4Z3Z - chains A and F of the 4 polymer chains in the assembly; structure by X-ray diffraction, 2.67 A resolution.

[Chain A]
Name: Benzoyl-CoA reductase, putative
Source organism: Geobacter metallireducens GS-15
UniProtKB: Q39TV8 (Q39TV8_GEOMG); numbering as in UniProt (aligned over 1-653)
Sequence (653 residues; numbered 1 to 653; the number before each row is that of its first residue):
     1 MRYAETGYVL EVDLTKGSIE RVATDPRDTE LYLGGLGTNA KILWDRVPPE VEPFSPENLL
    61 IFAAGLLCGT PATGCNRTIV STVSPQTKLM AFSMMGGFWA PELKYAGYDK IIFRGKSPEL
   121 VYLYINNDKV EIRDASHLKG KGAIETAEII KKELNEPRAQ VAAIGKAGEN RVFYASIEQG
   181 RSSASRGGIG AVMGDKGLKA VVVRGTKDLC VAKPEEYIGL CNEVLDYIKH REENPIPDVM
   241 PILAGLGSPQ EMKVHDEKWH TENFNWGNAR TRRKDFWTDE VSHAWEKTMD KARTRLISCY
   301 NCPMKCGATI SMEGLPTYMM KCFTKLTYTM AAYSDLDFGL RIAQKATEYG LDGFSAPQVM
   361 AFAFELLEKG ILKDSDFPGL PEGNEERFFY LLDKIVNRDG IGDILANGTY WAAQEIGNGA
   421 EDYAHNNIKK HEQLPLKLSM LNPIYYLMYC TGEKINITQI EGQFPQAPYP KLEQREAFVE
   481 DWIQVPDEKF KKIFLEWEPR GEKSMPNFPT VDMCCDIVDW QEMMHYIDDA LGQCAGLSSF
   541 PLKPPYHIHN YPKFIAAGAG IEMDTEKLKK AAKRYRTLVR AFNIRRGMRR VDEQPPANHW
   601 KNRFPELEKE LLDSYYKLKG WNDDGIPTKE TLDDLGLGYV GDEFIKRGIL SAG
Unresolved in the structure: 653
Ion coordination: Mg2+: Met94, Ser183 (together with MTE); Zn2+: Glu251, His255, Glu257, His260; 4Fe-4S cluster Fe: Cys299, Cys302, Cys306, Cys534; tungsten ion: Cys322 (together with MTE)
Residues lining bound ligands:
  - MTE (phosphonic acidmono-(2-amino-5,6-dimercapto-4-oxo-3,7,8a,9,10,10a-hexahydro-4H-8-oxa-1,3,9,10-tetraaza-anthracen-7-ylmethyl)ester), molecule 1: Arg77, Met94, Met95, Gly96, Arg181, Ser182, Ser183, Ser248, Lys321, Cys322, Thr458, Gln459, Asp528, Asp529, Gln533, Cys534, Ala535
  - MTE, molecule 2: Ser93, Met94, Ser176, Glu178, Ser183, Ala184, Ser185, Arg186, Lys321, Cys322, Phe323, Thr324, Leu351, Asp352, Gly353, Phe354, Lys454, Asn456, Thr458, Gln459
  - 4Fe-4S cluster (SF4): Gly74, Asn76, Arg77, Arg181, Gly247, Ser248, Ser298, Cys299, Cys302, Met304, Lys305, Cys306, Cys534, Gly536, Leu537

[Chain F]
Name: Iron-sulfur cluster-binding oxidoreductase, putative benzoyl-CoA reductase electron transfer protein
Source organism: Geobacter metallireducens GS-15
UniProtKB: Q39TV9 (Q39TV9_GEOMG); residues 1-179 here = UniProt positions 1-179
Sequence (179 residues; numbered 1 to 179; the number before each row is that of its first residue):
     1 MNSETKKRIV KTINIDADKC NGCRACEVIC SAFHAMPPYS SNNPARSRVR VVRDPLRDIY
    61 VPLYAGEYTE SECIGRDKFI IDGKEYDECG FCRASCPSRD LFREPDSGLP LKCDLCDGEP
   121 EPLCVKWCLV GALSVTEREV EEPDESVKRT EMEIGLESLI SRFGADVVAD TVEQLTKKR
Unresolved in the structure: 1-6, 177-179
Ion coordination: 4Fe-4S cluster Fe site 1: Cys20, Cys23, Cys26, Cys128; 4Fe-4S cluster Fe site 2: Cys30, Cys113, Cys116, Cys124; 4Fe-4S cluster Fe site 3: Cys73, Cys89, Cys92, Cys96
Residues lining bound ligands:
  - 4Fe-4S cluster (SF4), molecule 1: Cys20, Asn21, Gly22, Cys23, Arg24, Ala25, Cys26, Val51, Pro62, Trp127, Cys128, Val130, Ala132, Leu133
  - 4Fe-4S cluster (SF4), molecule 2: Cys30, His34, Arg48, Val49, Tyr64, Cys113, Asp114, Leu115, Cys116, Pro122, Leu123, Cys124
  - 4Fe-4S cluster (SF4), molecule 3: Thr69, Glu72, Cys73, Arg76, Asp77, Cys89, Cys92, Ala94, Cys96, Ser98, Arg99

[How chain A and chain F interact]
Pairs across the interface - 69 pairs, chain A then chain F:
  Gly69(A) with Asn42(F), hydrogen bond (backbone-side chain)
  Thr70(A) with Asn42(F)
  Pro71(A) with Val28(F), hydrophobic; Asn42(F); Trp127(F)
  Phe98(A) with Gly22(F); Arg24(F); Arg53(F)
  Tyr105(A) with Asn42(F), hydrogen bond; Pro44(F)
  Ile144(A) with Leu56(F), hydrophobic
  Glu148(A) with Leu56(F)
  Arg158(A) with Arg50(F); Val51(F); Leu101(F)
  Thr206(A) with Asn43(F), hydrogen bond (backbone-side chain); Pro105(F)
  Lys207(A) with Asn43(F), hydrogen bond (backbone-side chain)
  Asp208(A) with Ser41(F); Asn42(F); Asn43(F); Arg46(F), salt bridge
  Leu209(A) with Ser41(F); Asn42(F), hydrogen bond (backbone-backbone)
  Cys210(A) with Ser40(F); Ser41(F)
  Val211(A) with Tyr39(F); Ser40(F), hydrogen bond (backbone-backbone)
  Pro214(A) with Pro38(F); Tyr39(F); Ser40(F)
  Ile218(A) with Tyr39(F), hydrophobic; Trp127(F), hydrophobic
  Asn222(A) with Lys126(F); Trp127(F), hydrogen bond
  Leu225(A) with Trp127(F)
  Ile228(A) with Leu129(F), hydrophobic
  Lys229(A) with Leu129(F)
  Thr294(A) with Asp58(F)
  Arg295(A) with Ala17(F), hydrogen bond (side chain-backbone); Asp18(F); Cys20(F), hydrogen bond (side chain-backbone); Asp58(F), salt bridge; Tyr60(F)
  Leu296(A) with Asn21(F)
  Ile297(A) with Asn21(F); Tyr60(F)
  Ser298(A) with Asn21(F), hydrogen bond; Cys23(F); Arg53(F)
  Cys299(A) with Cys23(F)
  Tyr300(A) with Cys23(F); Arg24(F); Val28(F); Pro44(F)
  Asn301(A) with Cys23(F), hydrogen bond (backbone-backbone); Ala25(F); Val28(F)
  Cys302(A) with Asn21(F); Cys23(F)
  Pro303(A) with Asn21(F); Leu129(F), hydrophobic; Val130(F)
  Lys305(A) with Val130(F)
  Thr309(A) with Pro55(F); Tyr60(F)
  Thr317(A) with Leu56(F)
  Met319(A) with Pro55(F), hydrophobic; Leu56(F), hydrophobic
Also at the interface, not in a pair above, chain A (37 interface residues in all): Gln160, Arg204, Cys221
Also at the interface, not in a pair above, chain F (35 interface residues in all): Lys19, Ile29, Ala32, Ala45, Lys84

[In short]
Chain A and chain F form an interface of 37 and 35 residues respectively; the contacts include 11 hydrogen
bonds and 2 salt bridges. Polar pairs include Asp208(A)-Arg46(F), Arg295(A)-Asp58(F) and Gly69(A)-Asn42(F).
Ligands of chain A: 4Fe-4S cluster and compound MTE.
Here chain A is Benzoyl-CoA reductase, putative and chain F is Iron-sulfur cluster-binding oxidoreductase,
putative benzoyl-CoA reductase electron transfer protein, both from Geobacter metallireducens GS-15. Entry
4Z3Z (Active site complex BamBC of Benzoyl Coenzyme A reductase in complex with Zinc) was determined by X-ray
diffraction (same publication as 4Z3Y, 4Z3W, 4Z3X and 4Z40).
